Entry 9I3I (electron microscopy, 4.40 A resolution (low resolution: residue-level contacts below are approximate; hydrogen-bond / salt-bridge calls are withheld)); this record covers chains B and Y of the 14 polymer chains in the assembly.

# Chain B
Protein: Origin recognition complex subunit 2
From: Saccharomyces cerevisiae S288C
UniProt: P32833 (ORC2_YEAST); numbering as in UniProt (aligned over 1-620)
Chain sequence (620 residues; each row starts with the number of its first residue):
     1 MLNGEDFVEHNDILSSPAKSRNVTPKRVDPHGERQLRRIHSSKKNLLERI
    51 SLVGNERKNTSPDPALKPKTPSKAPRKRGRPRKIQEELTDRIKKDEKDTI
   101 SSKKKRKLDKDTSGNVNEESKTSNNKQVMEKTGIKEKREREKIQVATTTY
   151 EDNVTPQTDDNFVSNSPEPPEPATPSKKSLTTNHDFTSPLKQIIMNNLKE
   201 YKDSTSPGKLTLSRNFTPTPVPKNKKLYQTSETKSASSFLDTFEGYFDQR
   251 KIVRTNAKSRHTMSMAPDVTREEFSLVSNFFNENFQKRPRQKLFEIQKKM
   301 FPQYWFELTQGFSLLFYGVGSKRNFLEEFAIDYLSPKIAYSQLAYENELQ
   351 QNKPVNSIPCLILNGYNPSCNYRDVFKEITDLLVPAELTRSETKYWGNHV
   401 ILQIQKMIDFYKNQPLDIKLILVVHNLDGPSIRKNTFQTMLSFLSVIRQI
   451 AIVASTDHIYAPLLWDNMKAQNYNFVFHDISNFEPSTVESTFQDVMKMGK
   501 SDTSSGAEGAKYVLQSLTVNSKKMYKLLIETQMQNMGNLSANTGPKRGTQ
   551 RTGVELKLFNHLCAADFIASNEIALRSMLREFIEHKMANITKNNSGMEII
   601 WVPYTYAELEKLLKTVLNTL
Not modelled in the structure: 1-189, 232-235, 344-354, 494-620
Curated features (UniProtKB/Swiss-Prot):
  - modified residue: Thr60 (Phosphothreonine), Thr187 (Phosphothreonine), Ser188 (Phosphoserine)
What the authors report for this chain:
  - post-translational modification sites: Ser206, Thr217, Thr219 (proposed by the authors, not directly observed)

# Chain Y
Molecule: 88-nt DNA strand
Sequence (88 nucleotides; each row starts with the number of its first residue):
     1 TATATACAGTCAGTCAGTCAGTCAGTCAGTCAGTCAGTCAGTCAGTCAAG
    51 GGAAAATAAACAATACATAACAAAACATATAAAAACCA

# Chain B / chain Y interface
Residue-residue contacts - 9 pairs, chain B then chain Y:
  Ile252(B) with DA55(Y)
  Arg373(B) with DA75(Y); DC76(Y)
  Arg390(B) with DT78(Y)
  Thr393(B) with DA77(Y)
  Trp396(B) with DC76(Y); DA77(Y)
  His399(B) with DC76(Y); DA77(Y)

# Overview
6 residues of chain B and 5 residues of chain Y are in contact. From the paper: modification sites Ser206(B),
Thr217(B) and Thr219(B).
Here chain B is Origin recognition complex subunit 2 (Saccharomyces cerevisiae S288C) and chain Y is an 88-nt
DNA strand. Entry 9I3I (Cryo-EM structure of the MCM-ORC (MO) complex featuring an ORC2 regulatory domain
involved in cell cycle ...) was determined by electron microscopy (same publication as 8RIF and 8RIG).
